Entry 4LSV (X-ray diffraction, 3.00 A resolution); this record covers chains G and H of the 3 polymer chains in the assembly.

[Chain G]
Name: envelope glycoprotein GP120
Organism: Human immunodeficiency virus 1
Amino-acid sequence (358 residues; row label = number of the first residue in the row; note: 95 numbers in that range are skipped by the numbering (no residue carries them; nothing is unmodelled there); a row labelled like 460A-460D holds insertion residues (460A, then the next letters in order)):
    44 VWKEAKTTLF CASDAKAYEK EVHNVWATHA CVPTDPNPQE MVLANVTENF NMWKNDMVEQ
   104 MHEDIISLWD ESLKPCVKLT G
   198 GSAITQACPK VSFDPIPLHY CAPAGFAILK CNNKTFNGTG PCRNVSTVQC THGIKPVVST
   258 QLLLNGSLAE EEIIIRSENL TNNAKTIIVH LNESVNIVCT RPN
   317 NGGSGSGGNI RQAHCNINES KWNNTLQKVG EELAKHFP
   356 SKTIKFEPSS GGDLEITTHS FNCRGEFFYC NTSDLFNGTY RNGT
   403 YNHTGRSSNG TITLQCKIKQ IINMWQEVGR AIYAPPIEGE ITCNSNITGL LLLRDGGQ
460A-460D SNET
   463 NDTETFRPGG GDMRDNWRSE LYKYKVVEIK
Unresolved in the structure: 317-327, 460A-460D
Cystine bridges: Cys54-Cys74, Cys119-Cys205, Cys218-Cys247, Cys228-Cys239, Cys296-Cys331, Cys378-Cys445, Cys385-Cys418
Glycans and other covalent adducts: N-acetylglucosamine (NAG) linked to Asn234, Asn241, Asn262, Asn276, Asn289, Asn339, Asn386, Asn392, Asn397, Asn448

[Chain H]
Name: Heavy chain of antibody 3BNC117
Organism: Homo sapiens
Notes: antibody fragment or engineered binder
Amino-acid sequence (226 residues; row label = number of the first residue in the row; a row labelled like 71A-71D holds insertion residues (71A, then the next letters in order)):
     1 QVQLLQSGAA VTKPGASVRV SCEASGYNIR DYFIHWWRQA PGQGLQWVGW IN
   52A P
    53 KTGQPNNPRQ FQGRVSLTR
71A-71D HASW
    72 DFDTYSFYMD L
82A-82C KAL
    83 RSDDTAVYFC ARQRSDYW
100A-100B DF
   101 DVWGSGTQVT VSSASTKGPS VFPLAPSSKS TSGGTAALGC LVKDYFPEPV TVSWNSGALT
   161 SGVHTFPAVL QSSGLYSLSS VVTVPSSSLG TQTYICNVNH KPSNTKVDKK VEPKSC
Unresolved in the structure: 133-134, 214-216
Cystine bridges: Cys22-Cys92, Cys140-Cys196

[How chain G and chain H interact]
Pairs across the interface (34; chain G residue first):
  Gly124(G) - Trp71D(H)
  Gly124(G) - Asp72(H)
  Gly198(G) - Trp71D(H)
  Asn279(G) - Asp98(H)
  Asn279(G) - Trp100(H)  hydrogen bond
  Asn280(G) - Trp47(H)
  Asn280(G) - Trp50(H)  hydrogen bond
  Asn280(G) - Asn58(H)  hydrogen bond (backbone-side chain)
  Asn280(G) - Trp100(H)
  Ala281(G) - Phe33(H)
  Ala281(G) - Trp50(H)  hydrophobic
  Lys282(G) - Asp98(H)  salt bridge
  Glu362(G) - Arg61(H)  salt bridge
  Ser365(G) - Pro57(H)
  Gly366(G) - Pro57(H)
  Gly367(G) - Gly55(H)
  Asp368(G) - Lys53(H)
  Asp368(G) - Thr54(H)
  Asp368(G) - Arg71(H)  salt bridge
  Ile371(G) - Thr54(H)
  Val430(G) - Arg30(H)
  Val430(G) - Phe73(H)  hydrophobic
  Leu455(G) - Trp50(H)  hydrophobic
  Leu455(G) - Gln56(H)
  Arg456(G) - Asn58(H)  hydrogen bond (backbone-side chain)
  Asp457(G) - Asn58(H)
  Asp457(G) - Asn59(H)
  Asp457(G) - Gln64(H)  hydrogen bond
  Gly458(G) - Trp47(H)
  Gly458(G) - Asn58(H)
  Gly458(G) - Pro60(H)
  Thr467(G) - Arg61(H)
  Arg469(G) - Gln64(H)  hydrogen bond
  Gly471(G) - Gln56(H)
Also at the interface, not in a pair above, chain G (29 interface residues in all): Lys97, Glu275, Lys360, Gly459, Asn463, Thr465, Pro470, Gly472, Gly473
Also at the interface, not in a pair above, chain H (21 interface residues in all): Gln95
Interface features reported in the paper:
  - specific contacts: Arg71(H)-Asp368(G) (salt bridge)
  - epitope / paratope residues, chain H: Arg71(H)

[Summary]
The interface between chain G and chain H involves 29 residues on one side and 21 on the other, with 6
hydrogen bonds and 3 salt bridges. Polar pairs include Lys282(G)-Asp98(H), Glu362(G)-Arg61(H) and
Asp368(G)-Arg71(H). The authors report a salt bridge between Arg71(H) and Asp368(G). From the paper: the
epitope/paratope residue Arg71(H).
Here chain G is envelope glycoprotein GP120 (Human immunodeficiency virus 1) and chain H is Heavy chain of
antibody 3BNC117 (Homo sapiens). Entry 4LSV (Crystal structure of broadly and potently neutralizing antibody
3BNC117 in complex with HIV-1 clade C C1086 ...) was determined by X-ray diffraction, deposited together with
4LSP, 4LSQ, 4LSR, 4LSS, 4LST and 4LSU.
